4JFO - chains A and C of the 3 polymer chains in the assembly; structure by X-ray diffraction, 2.11 A resolution.

Chain A:
Protein: HLA class I histocompatibility antigen, A-2 alpha chain
From: Homo sapiens
UniProtKB: P01892 (1A02_HUMAN); residues 1-275 here correspond to UniProt positions 25-299 (UniProt number = residue number + 24)
Sequence (275 residues; numbered 1 to 275; the number before each row is that of its first residue):
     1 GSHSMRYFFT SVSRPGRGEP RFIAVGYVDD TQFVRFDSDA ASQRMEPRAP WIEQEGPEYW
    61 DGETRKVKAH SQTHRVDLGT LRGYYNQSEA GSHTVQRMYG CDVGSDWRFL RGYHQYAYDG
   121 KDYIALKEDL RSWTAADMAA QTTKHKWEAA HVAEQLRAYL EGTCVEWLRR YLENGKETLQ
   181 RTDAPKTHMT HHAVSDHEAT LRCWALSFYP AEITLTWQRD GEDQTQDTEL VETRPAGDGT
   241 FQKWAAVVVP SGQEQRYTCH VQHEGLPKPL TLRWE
Disulfide bonds: C101-C164, C203-C259

Chain C:
Protein: E1A heteroclitic Melanoma peptide
Sequence (10 residues; row label = number of the first residue in the row):
     1 ALAGIGILTV

Interface between chain A and chain C:
Pairs across the interface (42; chain A residue first):
  M5(A) - A1(C)
  Y7(A) - A1(C)  hydrogen bond (side chain-backbone)
  Y7(A) - L2(C)  hydrogen bond (side chain-backbone)
  F9(A) - L2(C)  hydrophobic
  M45(A) - L2(C)  hydrophobic
  E63(A) - A1(C)
  E63(A) - L2(C)  hydrogen bond (side chain-backbone)
  K66(A) - A1(C)
  K66(A) - L2(C)  hydrogen bond (side chain-backbone)
  K66(A) - A3(C)
  V67(A) - L2(C)
  H70(A) - A3(C)  hydrogen bond (side chain-backbone)
  H70(A) - I7(C)
  T73(A) - I7(C)
  T73(A) - T9(C)
  V76(A) - T9(C)
  D77(A) - T9(C)
  D77(A) - V10(C)  hydrogen bond (side chain-backbone)
  T80(A) - V10(C)
  L81(A) - V10(C)  hydrophobic
  Y84(A) - V10(C)  hydrogen bond (side chain-backbone)
  R97(A) - I7(C)
  R97(A) - L8(C)
  Y99(A) - L2(C)
  Y99(A) - A3(C)  hydrogen bond (side chain-backbone)
  Y99(A) - I7(C)  hydrophobic
  Y116(A) - V10(C)
  T143(A) - V10(C)  hydrogen bond (side chain-backbone)
  K146(A) - T9(C)  hydrogen bond (side chain-backbone)
  K146(A) - V10(C)
  W147(A) - L8(C)
  W147(A) - T9(C)  hydrogen bond (side chain-backbone)
  A150(A) - L8(C)  hydrophobic
  V152(A) - G6(C)
  V152(A) - L8(C)  hydrophobic
  Q155(A) - I5(C)
  Q155(A) - G6(C)  hydrogen bond (side chain-backbone)
  Y159(A) - A1(C)  hydrogen bond (side chain-backbone)
  Y159(A) - L2(C)
  Y159(A) - A3(C)  hydrophobic
  W167(A) - A1(C)
  Y171(A) - A1(C)  hydrogen bond (side chain-backbone)
Interface residues without a listed pair, chain A (30 interface residues in all): Y59, H114, Y123, L156
Interface residues without a listed pair, chain C (10 interface residues in all): G4

Summary:
The interface between chain A and chain C involves 30 residues on one side and 10 on the other, with 14
hydrogen bonds. Polar contacts include Y7(A)-A1(C), Y7(A)-L2(C) and E63(A)-L2(C).
Here chain A is HLA class I histocompatibility antigen, A-2 alpha chain (Homo sapiens) and chain C is E1A
heteroclitic Melanoma peptide. Entry 4JFO (A2 HLA complex with E1A heteroclitic variant of Melanoma peptide)
was determined by X-ray diffraction (same publication as 4JFH, 4JFP and 4JFQ).
